Entry 8G0W (X-ray diffraction, 2.87 A resolution); this record covers chains B and D of the 4 polymer chains in the assembly.

Chain B:
Molecule: VP1
UniProtKB: K4LM89 (K4LM89_9CALI); residue numbers follow UniProt; this construct covers 221-531
Amino-acid sequence (311 residues; row label = number of the first residue in the row):
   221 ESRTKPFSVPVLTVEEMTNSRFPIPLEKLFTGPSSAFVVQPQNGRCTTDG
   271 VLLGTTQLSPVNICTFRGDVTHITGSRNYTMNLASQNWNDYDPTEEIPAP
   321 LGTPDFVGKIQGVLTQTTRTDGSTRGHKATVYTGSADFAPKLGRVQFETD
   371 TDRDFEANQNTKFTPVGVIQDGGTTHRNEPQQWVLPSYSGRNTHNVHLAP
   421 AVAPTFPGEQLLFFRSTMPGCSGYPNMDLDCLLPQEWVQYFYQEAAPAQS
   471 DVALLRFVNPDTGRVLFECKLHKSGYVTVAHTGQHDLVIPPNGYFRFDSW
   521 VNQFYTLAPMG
Unresolved in the structure: 221, 305-310, 390-394, 413

Chain D:
Molecule: Nanobody M4
From: Lama glama
Notes: antibody fragment or engineered binder
Amino-acid sequence (120 residues; numbered 1 to 120; the number before each row is that of its first residue):
     1 QVKLQQSGGGLVQPGGSLRLSCAASESTISINTLGWYRQAPGNQRELVAT
    51 ITTGGTTNYADSVKGRFTISRDNAKNTVYLQMNNLEPGDTAVYYCNLKRR
   101 DLQSRFGGYWGQGTQVTVSS
Unresolved in the structure: 115-120
Disulfides: Cys-22/Cys-95

How chain B and chain D interact:
Residue-residue contacts (23):
  Asp-269(B) with Arg-99(D), salt bridge
  Gly-270(B) with Asp-101(D)
  Val-271(B) with Arg-99(D); Arg-100(D)
  Leu-272(B) with Arg-100(D), hydrogen bond (backbone-backbone)
  Leu-273(B) with Arg-100(D)
  Gly-274(B) with Arg-100(D), hydrogen bond (backbone-side chain)
  Thr-276(B) with Arg-100(D), hydrogen bond (backbone-side chain)
  Glu-316(B) with Ile-31(D); Thr-52(D), hydrogen bond; Thr-53(D); Gly-54(D), hydrogen bond (side chain-backbone)
  Leu-321(B) with Arg-100(D)
  His-417(B) with Ile-31(D)
  Tyr-462(B) with Asp-101(D), hydrogen bond (side chain-backbone); Leu-102(D); Arg-105(D), hydrogen bond
  Gln-463(B) with Leu-102(D)
  Ala-465(B) with Gln-1(D)
  Pro-467(B) with Gln-1(D)
  Ala-468(B) with Ser-27(D)
  Lys-493(B) with Ser-27(D), hydrogen bond (side chain-backbone); Thr-28(D)
Also at the interface, not in a pair above, chain B (18 interface residues in all): Thr-267, Ile-317
Also at the interface, not in a pair above, chain D (14 interface residues in all): Asn-32, Ser-104

In short:
The interface between chain B and chain D involves 18 residues on one side and 14 on the other; the contacts
include 8 hydrogen bonds and 1 salt bridge. Polar pairs include Asp-269(B)/Arg-99(D), Gly-274(B)/Arg-100(D)
and Thr-276(B)/Arg-100(D).
Here chain B is VP1 and chain D is Nanobody M4 (Lama glama). Entry 8G0W (Crystal structure of human norovirus
GII.4 P domain in complex with Nanobody M4) was determined by X-ray diffraction.
